5DKI - chains L and V of the 28 polymer chains in the assembly; structure by X-ray diffraction, 2.80 A resolution.

Chain L:
Molecule: Proteasome subunit beta type-6
From: Saccharomyces cerevisiae (strain ATCC 204508 / S288c)
Notes: EC 3.4.25.1
UniProt: P23724 (PSB6_YEAST); residues 1-222 here correspond to UniProt positions 20-241 (UniProt number = residue number + 19)
Sequence (222 residues; row label = number of the first residue in the row):
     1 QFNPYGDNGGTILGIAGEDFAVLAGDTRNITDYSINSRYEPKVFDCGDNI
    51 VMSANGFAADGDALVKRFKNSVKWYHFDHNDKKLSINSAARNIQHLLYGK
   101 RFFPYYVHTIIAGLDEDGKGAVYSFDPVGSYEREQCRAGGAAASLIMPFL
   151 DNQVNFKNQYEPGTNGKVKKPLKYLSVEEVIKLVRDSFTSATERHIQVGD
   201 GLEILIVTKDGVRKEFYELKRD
Bound ions: Mg2+: Asp222 (shared with Ile163(V), Asp166(V), Ser169(V) of chain V)

Chain V:
Molecule: Proteasome subunit beta type-2
From: Saccharomyces cerevisiae (strain ATCC 204508 / S288c)
Notes: EC 3.4.25.1
UniProt: P25043 (PSB2_YEAST); residues 1-232 here correspond to UniProt positions 30-261 (UniProt number = residue number + 29)
Sequence (232 residues; numbered 1 to 232; the number before each row is that of its first residue):
     1 TTIVGVKFNNGVVIAADTRSTQGPIVADKNCAKLHRISPKIWCAGAGTAA
    51 DTEAVTQLIGSNIELHSLYTSREPRVVSALQMLKQHLFKYQGHIGAYLIV
   101 AGVDPTGSHLFSIHAHGSTDVGYYLSLGSGSLAAMAVLESHWKQDLTKEE
   151 AIKLASDAIQAGIWNDLGSGSNVDVCVMEIGKDAEYLRNYLTPNVREEKQ
   201 KSYKFPRGTTAVLKESIVNICDIQEEQVDITA
Not modelled in the structure: 227-232
Bound ions: Mg2+: Ile163, Asp166, Ser169 (shared with Asp222(L) of chain L)
Small-molecule neighbours: alkyne-PI (5BZ; [(1R)-1-[[(2S)-2-(hex-5-ynoylamino)-3-phenyl-propanoyl]amino]-3-methyl-butyl]boronic acid): Thr1, Arg19, Ser20, Thr21, Gln22, Ala27, Cys31, Lys33, Gly45, Ala46, Gly47, Thr48, Ala49, Thr52, Ser129
Curated features (UniProtKB/Swiss-Prot):
  - active site: Thr1 (Nucleophile)

How chain L and chain V interact:
Residue-residue contacts - 58 pairs, chain L then chain V:
  Arg28(L) - Leu167(V)
  Ile30(L) - Leu167(V)  hydrophobic
  Asp32(L) - Leu167(V)
  Tyr33(L) - Asn165(V)
  Tyr33(L) - Asp166(V)
  Tyr33(L) - Leu167(V)  hydrogen bond (backbone-backbone)
  Tyr33(L) - Gly168(V)
  Ile35(L) - Trp164(V)
  Ile35(L) - Leu167(V)  hydrophobic
  Arg38(L) - Trp164(V)  hydrogen bond (side chain-backbone)
  Arg38(L) - Asn165(V)
  Phe149(L) - Tyr203(V)
  Asn152(L) - Phe205(V)
  Gln153(L) - Tyr203(V)
  Asn158(L) - Thr209(V)
  Gln159(L) - Phe205(V)
  Gln159(L) - Thr209(V)
  Tyr160(L) - Thr209(V)  hydrogen bond (backbone-backbone)
  Pro162(L) - Pro206(V)  hydrophobic
  Pro162(L) - Arg207(V)
  Asn165(L) - Thr210(V)
  Asn165(L) - Val212(V)
  Gly166(L) - Ala211(V)
  Glu179(L) - Lys201(V)
  Lys182(L) - Gln200(V)
  Leu183(L) - Tyr203(V)
  Arg185(L) - Glu197(V)  salt bridge
  Arg185(L) - Gln200(V)
  Asp186(L) - Lys199(V)
  Asp186(L) - Gln200(V)  hydrogen bond (side chain-backbone)
  Asp186(L) - Lys201(V)  hydrogen bond (side chain-backbone)
  Asp186(L) - Tyr203(V)  hydrogen bond
  Thr189(L) - Arg196(V)
  Ser190(L) - Arg196(V)  hydrogen bond
  Glu193(L) - Val26(V)
  Glu193(L) - Lys29(V)  salt bridge
  Glu193(L) - Arg196(V)
  Arg194(L) - Pro24(V)
  Arg194(L) - Ile25(V)
  Arg194(L) - Val26(V)  hydrogen bond (backbone-backbone)
  Arg194(L) - Ala27(V)  hydrogen bond (side chain-backbone)
  Arg194(L) - Lys29(V)
  His195(L) - Pro24(V)
  His195(L) - Ile25(V)
  Ile196(L) - Arg19(V)
  Ile196(L) - Pro24(V)  hydrogen bond (backbone-backbone)
  Ile196(L) - Val26(V)  hydrophobic
  Ile196(L) - Leu167(V)
  Lys220(L) - Asn194(V)  hydrogen bond (side chain-backbone)
  Arg221(L) - Trp164(V)
  Asp222(L) - Arg19(V)  salt bridge
  Asp222(L) - Ile163(V)
  Asp222(L) - Trp164(V)
  Asp222(L) - Asp166(V)
  Asp222(L) - Ser169(V)
  Asp222(L) - Gly170(V)
  Asp222(L) - Ser171(V)  hydrogen bond (side chain-backbone)
  Asp222(L) - Asn194(V)
Interface residues without a listed pair, chain L (33 interface residues in all): Ser34, Leu145, Glu161, Glu218
Interface residues without a listed pair, chain V (34 interface residues in all): Thr21, Gly23, Asp28, Val195, Gly208

Summary:
33 residues of chain L face 34 of chain V across their interface; the contacts include 12 hydrogen bonds and 3
salt bridges. Polar pairs include Arg185(L)-Glu197(V), Glu193(L)-Lys29(V) and Asp222(L)-Arg19(V). Ligands of
chain V: alkyne-PI. Curated annotation (UniProt) lists active-site residue Thr1(V) on chain V.
Here chain L is Proteasome subunit beta type-6 and chain V is Proteasome subunit beta type-2, both from
Saccharomyces cerevisiae (strain ATCC 204508 / S288c). Entry 5DKI (Yeast 20S proteasome in complex with
alkyne-PI) was determined by X-ray diffraction (same publication as 5DKJ).
